6VQV - chains I and L of the 12 polymer chains in the assembly; structure by electron microscopy, 2.57 A resolution.

[Chain I]
Name: CRISPR-associated protein Csy3
Organism: Pseudomonas aeruginosa
Reference sequence: A0A444M080 (A0A444M080_PSEAI); residues 20-360 here correspond to UniProt positions 2-342 (UniProt number = residue number - 18)
Chain sequence (360 residues; row label = number of the first residue in the row):
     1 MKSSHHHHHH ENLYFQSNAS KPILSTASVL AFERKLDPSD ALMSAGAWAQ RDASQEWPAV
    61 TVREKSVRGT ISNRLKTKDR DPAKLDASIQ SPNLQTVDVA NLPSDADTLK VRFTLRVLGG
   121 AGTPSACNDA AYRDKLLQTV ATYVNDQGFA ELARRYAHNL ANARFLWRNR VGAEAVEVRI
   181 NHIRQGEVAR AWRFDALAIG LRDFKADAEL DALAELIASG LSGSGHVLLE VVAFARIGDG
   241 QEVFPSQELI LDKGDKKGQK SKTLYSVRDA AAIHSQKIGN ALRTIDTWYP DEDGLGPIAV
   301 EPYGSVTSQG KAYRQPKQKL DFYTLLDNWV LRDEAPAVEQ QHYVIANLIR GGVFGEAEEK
Unresolved in the structure: 1-23, 252-257, 357-360
Sequence notes: expression tag (1-19)
Reported in the primary citation:
  - binding site for CrRNA (chain L): Phe32, Arg34, Arg68, Gln95, Arg168, Gln247, Gln276, Lys277, Arg283, Ser308, Arg350

[Chain L]
Molecule: CrRNA
Organism: Pseudomonas aeruginosa
Sequence (60 nucleotides; each row starts with the number of its first residue):
     1 CUAAGAAAUU CACGGCGGGC UUGAUGUCCG CGUCUACCUG GUUCACUGCC GUAUAGGCAG
Sequence notes: conflict A53 (G1446 in 313291946)

[How chain I and chain L interact]
Residue-residue contacts (44; chain I residue first):
  Ala31(I) with C11(L), sugar contact
  Phe32(I) with C11(L), hydrogen bond to the sugar
  Glu33(I) with C11(L), sugar contact; A12(L), phosphate contact
  Arg34(I) with A12(L), salt bridge to the phosphate; C13(L), salt bridge to the phosphate
  Val67(I) with G19(L), sugar contact; U21(L), phosphate contact
  Arg68(I) with G19(L), hydrogen bond to the sugar; C20(L), sugar contact; U21(L), hydrogen bond to the sugar; U22(L), base contact
  Gly69(I) with G19(L), base contact
  Leu94(I) with U21(L), base contact
  Gln95(I) with G19(L), hydrogen bond to the base
  Val97(I) with G19(L), base contact
  Trp167(I) with G14(L), base contact
  Arg168(I) with G17(L), salt bridge to the phosphate; G18(L), salt bridge to the phosphate
  Ser246(I) with C16(L), phosphate contact
  Gln247(I) with G15(L), hydrogen bond to the sugar; C16(L), hydrogen bond to the sugar
  Glu248(I) with G15(L), base contact
  Leu249(I) with G15(L), base contact
  Ser261(I) with G18(L), base contact; G19(L), base contact
  His274(I) with G15(L), salt bridge to the phosphate
  Gln276(I) with G14(L), sugar contact; G15(L), hydrogen bond to the phosphate
  Lys277(I) with G14(L), base contact; G15(L), phosphate contact; C16(L), salt bridge to the phosphate
  Asn280(I) with G14(L), base contact
  Arg283(I) with C13(L), sugar contact; G14(L), salt bridge to the phosphate
  Glu301(I) with G14(L), phosphate contact
  Ser308(I) with G14(L), hydrogen bond to the base
  Arg350(I) with A12(L), hydrogen bond to the sugar; C13(L), sugar contact
  Gly351(I) with A12(L), sugar contact
  Gly352(I) with C11(L), hydrogen bond to the sugar; A12(L), sugar contact
  Val353(I) with C11(L), base contact; A12(L), base contact
Also at the interface, not in a pair above, chain I (32 interface residues in all): Ser66, Thr70, Asn93, Thr307

[Summary]
32 residues of chain I and 12 residues of chain L are in contact; the contacts include 10 hydrogen bonds and 7
salt bridges. Polar pairs include Gln95(I)-G19(L), Ser308(I)-G14(L) and Phe32(I)-C11(L). From the paper: a
binding site for CrRNA (chain L) at Phe32(I), Arg34(I) and Arg68(I) among others.
Chain I is CRISPR-associated protein Csy3 and chain L is CrRNA, both from Pseudomonas aeruginosa; the
structure, Type I-F CRISPR-Csy complex with its inhibitor AcrF9, was determined by electron microscopy (same
publication as 6VQW and 6VQX).
